PDB entry 9FG3 | electron microscopy, 3.10 A resolution | chains A and B of the 7 polymer chains in the assembly

# Chain A
Name: Gamma-aminobutyric acid receptor subunit alpha-1
Organism: Homo sapiens
Reference sequence: P14867 (GBRA1_HUMAN); residues 5-429 here correspond to UniProt positions 32-456 (UniProt number = residue number + 27)
Amino-acid sequence (411 residues; numbered -52 to 429; 71 numbers in that range are skipped by the numbering (no residue carries them; nothing is unmodelled there); the number before each row is that of its first residue; numbers below 1 keep their minus sign (Met-52 is residue -52)):
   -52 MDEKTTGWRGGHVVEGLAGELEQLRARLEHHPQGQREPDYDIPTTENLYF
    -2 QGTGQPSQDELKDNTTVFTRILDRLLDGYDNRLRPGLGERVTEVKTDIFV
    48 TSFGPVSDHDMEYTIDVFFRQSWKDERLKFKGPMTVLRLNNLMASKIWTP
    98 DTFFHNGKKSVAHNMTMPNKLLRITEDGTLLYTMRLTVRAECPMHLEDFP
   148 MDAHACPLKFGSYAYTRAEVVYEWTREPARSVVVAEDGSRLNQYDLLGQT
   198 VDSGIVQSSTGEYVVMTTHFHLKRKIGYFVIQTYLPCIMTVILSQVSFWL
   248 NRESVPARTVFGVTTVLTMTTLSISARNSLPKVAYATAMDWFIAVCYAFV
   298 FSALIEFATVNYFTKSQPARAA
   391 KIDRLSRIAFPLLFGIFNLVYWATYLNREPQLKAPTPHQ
Not modelled in the structure: -52 to 9, 419-429
Differences from the reference sequence: initiating methionine (-52); expression tag (-51 to 4); linker (313-319)
Disulfide bonds: Cys139-Cys153
Covalent attachments: glycan linked to Asn111
Ligand contacts:
  - gamma-amino-butanoic acid (ABU): Phe65, Arg67, Leu118, Thr130
  - D3D ((19S,22R,25R)-22,25,26-trihydroxy-16,22-dioxo-17,21,23-trioxa-22lambda~5~-phosphahexacosan-19-yl (9E)-octadec-9-enoate): Asp192, Lys220, Arg221, Lys222, Ile223, Gly224, Val227, Ile228, Leu232, Pro233, Ile235, Met236, Ile239, Pro401, Phe404, Gly405, Asn408, Trp412, Leu416
UniProt features mapped onto this chain:
  - binding site (4-aminobutanoate): Arg67, Thr130
  - binding site (3alpha-hydroxy-5alpha-pregnan-11,20-dione): Trp246
  - glycosylation (N-linked (GlcNAc...) asparagine): Asn11, Asn111

# Chain B
Name: Gamma-aminobutyric acid receptor subunit beta-3
Organism: Homo sapiens
Reference sequence: P28472 (GBRB3_HUMAN); residues 1-448 here correspond to UniProt positions 26-473 (UniProt number = residue number + 25)
Amino-acid sequence (395 residues; each row starts with the number of its first residue; note: 107 numbers in that range are skipped by the numbering (no residue carries them; nothing is unmodelled there); numbers below 1 keep their minus sign (Met-53 is residue -53)):
   -53 MDEKTTGWRGGHVVEGLAGELEQLRARLEHHPQGQREPDYDIPTTENLYF
    -3 QGTGQSVNDPGNMSFVKETVDKLLKGYDIRLRPDFGGPPVCVGMNIDIAS
    47 IDMVSEVNMDYTLTMYFQQYWRDKRLAYSGIPLNLTLDNRVADQLWVPDT
    97 YFLNDKKSFVHGVTVKNRMIRLHPDGTVLYGLRITTTAACMMDLRRYPLD
   147 EQNCTLEIESYGYTTDDIEFYWRGGDKAVTGVERIELPQFSIVEHRLVSR
   197 NVVFATGAYPRLSLSFRLKRNIGYFILQTYMPSILITILSWVSFWINYDA
   247 SAARVALGITTVLTMTTINTHLRETLPKIPYVKAIDMYLMGCFVFVFLAL
   297 LEYAFVNYIFFSQPARAA
   422 AIDRWSRIVFPFTFSLFNLVYWLYYVN
Not modelled in the structure: -53 to 7, 448
Differences from the reference sequence: initiating methionine (-53); expression tag (-52 to 0); linker (308-314)
Disulfide bonds: Cys136-Cys150
Covalent attachments: N-acetylglucosamine (NAG) linked to Asn80; glycan linked to Asn149
Ligand contacts:
  - gamma-amino-butanoic acid (ABU): Tyr97, Glu155, Ser156, Tyr157, Phe200, Thr202, Tyr205
  - D3D ((19S,22R,25R)-22,25,26-trihydroxy-16,22-dioxo-17,21,23-trioxa-22lambda~5~-phosphahexacosan-19-yl (9E)-octadec-9-enoate): Thr262, Asn265, Val278, Met286, Phe289
UniProt features mapped onto this chain:
  - binding site (benzamidine): Asp95 to Tyr97, Glu155 to Tyr157, Phe200
  - binding site (4-aminobutanoate): Tyr97, Glu155, Tyr157, Thr202
  - binding site (histamine): Tyr97, Ser156, Tyr157, Thr202
  - glycosylation (N-linked (GlcNAc...) asparagine): Asn8, Asn80, Asn149

# Interface between chain A and chain B
Residue-residue contacts (92; chain A residue first):
  Thr12(A) with Leu27(B)
  Phe15(A) with Phe31(B), hydrophobic
  Thr16(A) with Asp24(B), hydrogen bond; Leu27(B)
  Leu19(A) with Arg26(B)
  Asp20(A) with Arg26(B), salt bridge
  Leu23(A) with Arg26(B)
  Phe46(A) with Phe200(B), hydrophobic
  Phe65(A) with Tyr97(B); Leu99(B), hydrophobic; Tyr157(B), hydrophobic
  Arg67(A) with Ala201(B); Thr202(B)
  Met81(A) with Phe31(B), hydrophobic; Gly32(B)
  Arg85(A) with Phe31(B); Tyr159(B); Asp163(B), salt bridge
  Asn87(A) with Ile25(B); Arg26(B)
  Leu89(A) with Ile25(B), hydrophobic; Arg26(B)
  His110(A) with Asp101(B); Lys102(B)
  Met112(A) with Thr96(B); Tyr97(B); Ser104(B); Phe105(B), hydrophobic; Val106(B), hydrophobic; Ile130(B), hydrophobic
  Thr113(A) with Thr96(B), hydrogen bond (backbone-backbone); Leu128(B); Ile130(B)
  Met114(A) with Val93(B), hydrophobic; Pro94(B)
  Asn116(A) with Tyr97(B); Tyr157(B)
  Lys117(A) with Tyr157(B)
  Leu118(A) with Tyr157(B); Gly158(B)
  Arg120(A) with Gly158(B), hydrogen bond (side chain-backbone); Thr160(B); Thr202(B), hydrogen bond (side chain-backbone); Tyr205(B), hydrogen bond
  Thr130(A) with Tyr157(B), hydrogen bond
  Met131(A) with Tyr157(B), hydrogen bond (backbone-side chain)
  Arg132(A) with Tyr97(B); Phe98(B); Leu99(B), hydrogen bond (side chain-backbone); Asp101(B), salt bridge; Tyr157(B), hydrogen bond (backbone-side chain)
  Ser186(A) with Met137(B)
  Arg187(A) with Ala135(B); Met137(B)
  Asn189(A) with Met137(B); Pro273(B); Lys274(B); Pro276(B)
  Gln190(A) with Lys274(B)
  Lys222(A) with Pro276(B)
  Gly224(A) with Pro276(B)
  Tyr225(A) with Arg269(B); Lys274(B); Pro276(B)
  Ile228(A) with Arg269(B); Val278(B), hydrophobic; Met286(B), hydrophobic
  Gln229(A) with Thr266(B); Arg269(B), hydrogen bond; Glu270(B), hydrogen bond
  Met236(A) with Phe289(B), hydrophobic
  Leu240(A) with Ile255(B), hydrophobic; Phe293(B), hydrophobic; Leu296(B), hydrophobic
  Val243(A) with Ala300(B), hydrophobic
  Trp246(A) with Tyr304(B)
  Leu247(A) with Asn303(B)
  Asn248(A) with Asn303(B), hydrogen bond; Phe306(B); Phe307(B)
  Ser251(A) with Ser247(B); Asn303(B)
  Ala254(A) with Ser247(B); Val251(B)
  Phe258(A) with Val251(B), hydrophobic; Ile255(B), hydrophobic; Leu296(B), hydrophobic
  Thr261(A) with Ile255(B); Leu259(B)
  Thr265(A) with Leu259(B)
  Ser276(A) with Lys274(B)
  Arg397(A) with Tyr304(B)
Also at the interface, not in a pair above, chain A (57 interface residues in all): Thr48, Leu84, Leu86, Met90, Leu128, Leu188, Pro233, Ile239, Pro253, Val257, Ser272
Also at the interface, not in a pair above, chain B (58 interface residues in all): Met55, Asp95, Asn100, Ala248, Val258, Thr262, Ile275, Tyr277

# In short
57 residues of chain A face 58 of chain B across their interface; the contacts include 12 hydrogen bonds and 3
salt bridges. Polar pairs include Asp20(A)-Arg26(B), Arg85(A)-Asp163(B) and Arg132(A)-Asp101(B). Compound D3D
and gamma-amino-butanoic acid are bound between chain A and chain B.
Here chain A is Gamma-aminobutyric acid receptor subunit alpha-1 and chain B is Gamma-aminobutyric acid
receptor subunit beta-3, both from Homo sapiens. Entry 9FG3 (Cryo-EM structure of the alpha1beta3gamma2
GABA(A) receptor in complex with GABA and Nb38 bound twice in ...) was determined by electron microscopy.
